8SUJ - chains A and B; structure by X-ray diffraction, 2.30 A resolution.

Chain A:
Protein: Serine hydroxymethyltransferase
From: Thermus thermophilus HB8
Notes: EC 2.1.2.1
UniProtKB: Q5SI56 (GLYA_THET8); residues 3-407 here = UniProt positions 3-407
Chain sequence (405 residues; numbered 3 to 407; the number before each row is that of its first residue):
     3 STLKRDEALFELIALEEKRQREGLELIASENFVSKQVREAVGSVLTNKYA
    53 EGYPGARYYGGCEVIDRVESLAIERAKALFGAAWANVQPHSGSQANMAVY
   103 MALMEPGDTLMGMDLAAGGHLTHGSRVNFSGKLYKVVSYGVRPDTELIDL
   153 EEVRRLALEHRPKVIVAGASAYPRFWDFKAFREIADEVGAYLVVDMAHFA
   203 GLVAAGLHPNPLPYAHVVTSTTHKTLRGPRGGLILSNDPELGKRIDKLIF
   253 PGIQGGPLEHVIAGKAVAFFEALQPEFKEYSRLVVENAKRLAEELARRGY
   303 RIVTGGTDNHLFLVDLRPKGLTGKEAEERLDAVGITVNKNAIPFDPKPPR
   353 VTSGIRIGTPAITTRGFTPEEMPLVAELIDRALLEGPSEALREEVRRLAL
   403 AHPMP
Disordered / not traced: 3-5
Modified positions: Lys226 ((2S)-2-amino-6-[[3-hydroxy-2-methyl-5-(phosphonooxymethyl)pyridin-4-yl]methylideneamino]hexanoic acid; LLP)
UniProt features mapped onto this chain:
  - binding site (pyridoxal 5'-phosphate): Tyr51, Gly94, Ser95, Ser172, His200, His225, Gly258
  - binding site ((6S)-5,6,7,8-tetrahydrofolate): Leu117, Gly121 to Leu123, Glu242
  - site: His225 (Plays an important role in substrate specificity)
  - modified residue: Lys226 (N6-(pyridoxal phosphate)lysine)
From the paper describing this entry:
  - binding site for sulfate ion: Ser31, Tyr51, Glu53, Tyr61, His122, His200, Lys226, Arg358
  - contacts within the chain: Arg59-Glu71, Glu71-Glu261 (hydrogen bond), Asn98-Asp197 (hydrogen bond), His122-Thr124 (hydrogen bond), His122-His125 (backbone contact), His125-Asp197 (hydrogen bond), Asp197-Ala199 (backbone contact), His200-His312 (hydrogen bond)
  - catalytic residues: Glu53

Chain B:
Protein: Serine hydroxymethyltransferase
From: Thermus thermophilus HB8
Notes: EC 2.1.2.1
UniProtKB: Q5SI56 (GLYA_THET8); residues 1003-1407 here correspond to UniProt positions 3-407 (UniProt number = residue number - 1000)
Chain sequence (405 residues; numbered 1003 to 1407; the number before each row is that of its first residue):
  1003 STLKRDEALFELIALEEKRQREGLELIASENFVSKQVREAVGSVLTNKYA
  1053 EGYPGARYYGGCEVIDRVESLAIERAKALFGAAWANVQPHSGSQANMAVY
  1103 MALMEPGDTLMGMDLAAGGHLTHGSRVNFSGKLYKVVSYGVRPDTELIDL
  1153 EEVRRLALEHRPKVIVAGASAYPRFWDFKAFREIADEVGAYLVVDMAHFA
  1203 GLVAAGLHPNPLPYAHVVTSTTHKTLRGPRGGLILSNDPELGKRIDKLIF
  1253 PGIQGGPLEHVIAGKAVAFFEALQPEFKEYSRLVVENAKRLAEELARRGY
  1303 RIVTGGTDNHLFLVDLRPKGLTGKEAEERLDAVGITVNKNAIPFDPKPPR
  1353 VTSGIRIGTPAITTRGFTPEEMPLVAELIDRALLEGPSEALREEVRRLAL
  1403 AHPMP
Disordered / not traced: 1003-1005
Modified positions: Lys1226 ((2S)-2-amino-6-[[3-hydroxy-2-methyl-5-(phosphonooxymethyl)pyridin-4-yl]methylideneamino]hexanoic acid; LLP)
UniProt features mapped onto this chain:
  - binding site (pyridoxal 5'-phosphate): Tyr1051, Gly1094, Ser1095, Ser1172, His1200, His1225, Gly1258
  - binding site ((6S)-5,6,7,8-tetrahydrofolate): Leu1117, Gly1121 to Leu1123, Glu1242
  - site: His1225 (Plays an important role in substrate specificity)
  - modified residue: Lys1226 (N6-(pyridoxal phosphate)lysine)

Interface between chain A and chain B:
Contacting residue pairs (143):
  Lys6(A) - Gln1038(B)  hydrogen bond (backbone-side chain)
  Lys6(A) - Phe1272(B)
  Lys6(A) - Gln1276(B)
  Arg7(A) - Gln1038(B)
  Arg7(A) - Glu1041(B)  salt bridge
  Arg7(A) - Phe1272(B)
  Asp8(A) - Gln1038(B)  hydrogen bond (backbone-side chain)
  Asp8(A) - Arg1077(B)  salt bridge
  Asp8(A) - Ala1268(B)
  Asp8(A) - Val1269(B)
  Asp8(A) - Phe1272(B)
  Leu11(A) - Val1070(B)  hydrophobic
  Leu11(A) - Ala1265(B)
  Leu11(A) - Ala1268(B)  hydrophobic
  Leu11(A) - Val1269(B)  hydrophobic
  Phe12(A) - Gln1038(B)
  Phe12(A) - Glu1041(B)
  Leu14(A) - Val1066(B)
  Leu14(A) - Val1070(B)  hydrophobic
  Ile15(A) - Ala1042(B)  hydrophobic
  Glu18(A) - Leu1047(B)
  Glu18(A) - Val1066(B)
  Glu19(A) - Val1046(B)
  Arg21(A) - Lys1050(B)
  Arg21(A) - Gly1063(B)  hydrogen bond (side chain-backbone)
  Arg21(A) - Glu1065(B)
  Gln22(A) - Val1046(B)  hydrogen bond (side chain-backbone)
  Gln22(A) - Asn1049(B)  hydrogen bond
  Glu27(A) - Lys1050(B)  salt bridge
  Ile29(A) - Tyr1061(B)  hydrophobic
  Ser31(A) - Tyr1051(B)
  Glu32(A) - Asn1049(B)
  Glu32(A) - Lys1050(B)  salt bridge
  Glu32(A) - Tyr1051(B)  hydrogen bond (side chain-backbone)
  Asn33(A) - Asn1049(B)
  Phe34(A) - Asn1049(B)
  Val35(A) - Thr1048(B)
  Val35(A) - Asn1049(B)  hydrogen bond (backbone-side chain)
  Gln38(A) - Lys1006(B)  hydrogen bond (side chain-backbone)
  Gln38(A) - Arg1007(B)
  Gln38(A) - Asp1008(B)  hydrogen bond (side chain-backbone)
  Gln38(A) - Phe1012(B)
  Arg40(A) - Gly1044(B)  hydrogen bond (side chain-backbone)
  Arg40(A) - Ser1045(B)
  Arg40(A) - Val1046(B)
  Glu41(A) - Arg1007(B)  salt bridge
  Glu41(A) - Phe1012(B)
  Val43(A) - Val1043(B)
  Gly44(A) - Arg1040(B)  hydrogen bond (backbone-side chain)
  Ser45(A) - Arg1040(B)
  Val46(A) - Glu1019(B)
  Val46(A) - Gln1022(B)  hydrogen bond (backbone-side chain)
  Val46(A) - Arg1040(B)
  Leu47(A) - Ile1015(B)  hydrophobic
  Leu47(A) - Glu1018(B)
  Thr48(A) - Val1035(B)
  Thr48(A) - Arg1232(B)  hydrogen bond (backbone-side chain)
  Asn49(A) - Gln1022(B)  hydrogen bond
  Asn49(A) - Glu1032(B)
  Asn49(A) - Asn1033(B)
  Asn49(A) - Phe1034(B)
  Asn49(A) - Val1035(B)  hydrogen bond (side chain-backbone)
  Asn49(A) - Arg1232(B)
  Lys50(A) - Arg1021(B)
  Lys50(A) - Glu1027(B)  salt bridge
  Lys50(A) - Ile1029(B)
  Lys50(A) - Glu1032(B)  salt bridge
  Lys50(A) - Arg1232(B)  hydrogen bond (backbone-side chain)
  Tyr51(A) - Ser1031(B)
  Tyr51(A) - Glu1032(B)  hydrogen bond (backbone-side chain)
  Tyr51(A) - His1225(B)  hydrogen bond
  Tyr51(A) - Lys1226(B)
  Tyr51(A) - Arg1232(B)
  Tyr60(A) - Asn1340(B)
  Tyr61(A) - Ile1029(B)  hydrophobic
  Tyr61(A) - Ser1031(B)
  Tyr61(A) - Asn1340(B)
  Gly62(A) - Ile1029(B)
  Gly62(A) - Asp1333(B)
  Gly62(A) - Val1339(B)  hydrogen bond (backbone-backbone)
  Gly63(A) - Arg1021(B)  hydrogen bond (backbone-side chain)
  Gly63(A) - Asp1333(B)  hydrogen bond (backbone-side chain)
  Gly63(A) - Thr1338(B)
  Glu65(A) - Arg1021(B)
  Glu65(A) - Asp1333(B)
  Val66(A) - Leu1014(B)
  Val66(A) - Glu1018(B)
  Arg69(A) - Leu1014(B)
  Arg69(A) - Leu1017(B)
  Leu73(A) - Leu1014(B)  hydrophobic
  Arg77(A) - Asp1008(B)  salt bridge
  His92(A) - His1092(B)
  His92(A) - Ser1093(B)
  His92(A) - Gln1096(B)
  Ser93(A) - His1092(B)
  Ser95(A) - Ile1255(B)
  Ser95(A) - Gln1256(B)
  Ser95(A) - Gly1257(B)  hydrogen bond (side chain-backbone)
  Gln96(A) - His1092(B)
  Gln96(A) - Ile1255(B)  hydrogen bond (side chain-backbone)
  Met99(A) - Met1099(B)  hydrophobic
  Met99(A) - Ile1255(B)  hydrophobic
  Pro108(A) - Leu1135(B)  hydrophobic
  Leu123(A) - Phe1252(B)  hydrophobic
  Val129(A) - Pro1253(B)  hydrophobic
  Val129(A) - Gly1254(B)
  Asn130(A) - Pro1253(B)  hydrogen bond (side chain-backbone)
  Asn130(A) - Gly1254(B)  hydrogen bond (side chain-backbone)
  Phe131(A) - Gly1254(B)  hydrogen bond (backbone-backbone)
  His225(A) - Tyr1051(B)  hydrogen bond
  Lys226(A) - Tyr1051(B)
  Lys226(A) - Gly1257(B)
  Lys226(A) - Gly1258(B)
  Arg232(A) - Thr1048(B)  hydrogen bond (side chain-backbone)
  Arg232(A) - Asn1049(B)
  Arg232(A) - Lys1050(B)
  Arg232(A) - Tyr1051(B)
  Arg232(A) - Leu1260(B)
  Phe252(A) - Leu1123(B)  hydrophobic
  Pro253(A) - Val1129(B)  hydrophobic
  Pro253(A) - Asn1130(B)  hydrogen bond (backbone-side chain)
  Gly254(A) - Val1129(B)
  Gly254(A) - Asn1130(B)  hydrogen bond (backbone-side chain)
  Gly254(A) - Phe1131(B)  hydrogen bond (backbone-backbone)
  Ile255(A) - Ser1095(B)
  Ile255(A) - Gln1096(B)  hydrogen bond (backbone-side chain)
  Ile255(A) - Met1099(B)  hydrophobic
  Gln256(A) - Ser1095(B)
  Gly257(A) - Ser1095(B)  hydrogen bond (backbone-side chain)
  Gly257(A) - Lys1226(B)
  Gly258(A) - Lys1226(B)
  Pro259(A) - Arg1232(B)
  Leu260(A) - Arg1232(B)
  Ala265(A) - Leu1011(B)
  Ala268(A) - Asp1008(B)
  Val269(A) - Asp1008(B)
  Val269(A) - Leu1011(B)  hydrophobic
  Phe272(A) - Lys1006(B)
  Phe272(A) - Arg1007(B)
  Phe272(A) - Asp1008(B)
  Asp333(A) - Gly1063(B)
  Asn340(A) - Tyr1061(B)
  Arg358(A) - Tyr1061(B)  hydrogen bond
Other interface residues (no listed pair), chain A (80 interface residues in all): Ala10, Leu17, Ala42, Glu53, Ile67, Val70, Met103, Leu135, His262, Gln276, Thr338, Met406
Other interface residues (no listed pair), chain B (81 interface residues in all): Ala1010, Tyr1060, Gly1062, Ile1067, Arg1069, Leu1073, Met1103, Pro1108, His1122, Pro1259, His1262, Glu1329, Arg1358

Summary:
80 residues of chain A face 81 of chain B across their interface, with 34 hydrogen bonds and 8 salt bridges.
Among the polar pairs are Arg7(A)-Glu1041(B), Asp8(A)-Arg1077(B) and Glu27(A)-Lys1050(B). From the paper: the
catalytic residue Glu53(A); a binding site for sulfate ion at Ser31(A), Tyr51(A) and Glu53(A) among others.
Both chains are Serine hydroxymethyltransferase (Thermus thermophilus HB8). Entry 8SUJ (Joint X-ray/neutron
structure of Thermus thermophilus serine hydroxymethyltransferase (TthSHMT) in internal aldimine state) was
determined by X-ray diffraction together with 8SSY and 8SUI from the same study.
